Entry 5ZBX (X-ray diffraction, 2.58 A resolution); this record covers chains C and J of the 10 polymer chains in the assembly.

# Chain C
Name: Histone H2A type 1-B/E
From: Homo sapiens
Reference sequence: P04908 (H2A1B_HUMAN); residues 0-129 here correspond to UniProt positions 1-130 (UniProt number = residue number + 1)
Sequence (133 residues; each row starts with the number of its first residue; numbers below 1 keep their minus sign (Gly-3 is residue -3)):
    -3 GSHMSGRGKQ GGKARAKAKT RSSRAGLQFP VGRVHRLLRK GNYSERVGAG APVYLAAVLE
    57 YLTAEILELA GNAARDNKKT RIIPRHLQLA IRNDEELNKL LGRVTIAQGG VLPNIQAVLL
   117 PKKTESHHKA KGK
Not modelled in the structure: -3 to 10, 119-129
Construct notes: expression tag (-3 to -1)

# Chain J
Molecule: 146-nt DNA strand
From: Homo sapiens
Sequence (146 nucleotides; each row starts with the number of its first residue):
   147 ATCAATATCC ACCTGCAGAT TCTACCAAAA GTGTATTTGG AAACTGCTCC ATCAAAAGGC
   207 ATGTTCAGCT GAATTCAGCT GAACATGCCT TTTGATGGAG CAGTTTCCAA ATACACTTTT
   267 GGTAGAATCT GCAGGTGGAT ATTGAT
Metal / ion sites: Mn2+ site 1: DG185, DG186; Mn2+ site 2 near DG217 (its only coordinating residue here); Mn2+ site 3 near DG267 (its only coordinating residue here); Mn2+ site 4 near DG280 (its only coordinating residue here)

# Chain C / chain J interface
Residue-residue contacts (18):
  Arg11(C) - DT263(J)  base contact
  Arg11(C) - DT264(J)  hydrogen bond to the sugar
  Arg11(C) - DT265(J)  sugar contact
  Lys13(C) - DT266(J)  phosphate contact
  Arg29(C) - DG268(J)  hydrogen bond to the phosphate
  Arg29(C) - DT269(J)  salt bridge to the phosphate
  Arg42(C) - DT258(J)  hydrogen bond to the sugar
  Arg42(C) - DA259(J)  phosphate contact
  Val43(C) - DT258(J)  sugar contact
  Val43(C) - DA259(J)  hydrogen bond to the phosphate
  Gly44(C) - DT258(J)  phosphate contact
  Ala45(C) - DT258(J)  hydrogen bond to the phosphate
  Lys75(C) - DC278(J)  phosphate contact
  Lys75(C) - DA279(J)  salt bridge to the phosphate
  Thr76(C) - DG277(J)  sugar contact
  Thr76(C) - DC278(J)  hydrogen bond to the phosphate
  Arg77(C) - DG277(J)  sugar contact
  Arg77(C) - DC278(J)  hydrogen bond to the phosphate
Other interface residues (no listed pair), chain C (16 interface residues in all): Ala14, Thr16, Pro26, His31, Glu41, Lys74
Other interface residues (no listed pair), chain J (13 interface residues in all): DA257, DG267

# Summary
16 residues of chain C face 13 of chain J across their interface, with 7 hydrogen bonds and 2 salt bridges.
Polar contacts include Arg11(C)-DT264(J), Arg42(C)-DT258(J) and Arg29(C)-DG268(J). The Mn2+ site 1 is built by
DG185(J) and DG186(J).
Here chain C is Histone H2A type 1-B/E and chain J is a 146-nt DNA strand, both from Homo sapiens. Entry 5ZBX
(The crystal structure of the nucleosome containing histone H3.1 CATD(V76Q, K77D)) was determined by X-ray
diffraction together with 5Z23 from the same study.
